7SK6 - chains A and E of the 4 polymer chains in the assembly; structure by electron microscopy, 4.00 A resolution.

Chain A:
Protein: Atypical chemokine receptor 3
Organism: Homo sapiens
UniProtKB: P25106 (ACKR3_HUMAN); numbering as in UniProt (aligned over 2-362)
Chain sequence (393 residues; each row starts with the number of its first residue; numbers below 1 keep their minus sign (Gly-1 is residue -1)):
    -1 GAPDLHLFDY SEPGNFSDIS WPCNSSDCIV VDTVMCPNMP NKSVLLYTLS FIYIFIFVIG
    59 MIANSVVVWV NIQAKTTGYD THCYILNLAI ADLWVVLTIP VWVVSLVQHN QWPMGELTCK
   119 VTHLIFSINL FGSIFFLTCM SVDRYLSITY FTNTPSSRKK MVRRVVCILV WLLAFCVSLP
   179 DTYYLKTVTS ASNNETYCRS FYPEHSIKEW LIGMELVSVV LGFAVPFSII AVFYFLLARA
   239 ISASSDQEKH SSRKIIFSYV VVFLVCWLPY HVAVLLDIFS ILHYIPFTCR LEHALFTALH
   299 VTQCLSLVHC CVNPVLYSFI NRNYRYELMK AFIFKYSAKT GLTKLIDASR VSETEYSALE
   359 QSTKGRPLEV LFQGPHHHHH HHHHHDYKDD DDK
Unresolved in the structure: -1 to 26, 187-191, 332-391
Differences from the reference sequence: cloning artifact (-1 to 1); expression tag (363-391)
Disulfides: Cys117-Cys196
UniProt features mapped onto this chain:
  - region: Tyr324 to Lys362 (C-terminal cytoplasmic tail)
  - modified residue (Phosphoserine): Ser347, Ser350, Ser355
  - glycosylation (N-linked (GlcNAc...) asparagine): Asn13, Asn22, Asn39
  - natural variant: Val258 (V258M: In OCABSN)
  - mutagenesis: Ser145 (S145A: Does not result in CXCL12-inducible chemotaxis, calcium mobilization or ERK activation, and has no effect on CXCR7-mediated CXCL12 degradation; when associated with V-147), Thr147 (T147V: Does not result in CXCL12-inducible chemotaxis, calcium mobilization or ERK activation, and has no effect on CXCR7-mediated CXCL12 degradation; when associated with A-145)
From the paper describing this entry:
  - mutagenesis - W100A, F124A, D179A, R197A, E213A, D275A: decreased signaling with Stromal cell-derived factor 1 (citing earlier work)
  - mutagenesis - Y268A, Q301A: decreased signaling with Stromal cell-derived factor 1
  - specificity-determining residues: Ser216, Leu305 (proposed by the authors, not directly observed)
  - mutagenesis - Y315A: decreased signaling (citing earlier work)
  - mutagenesis - Y268A, Q301A: increased signaling (constitutive activity)
  - mutagenesis - Y257L: decreased signaling in response to constitutive

Chain E:
Protein: CID24 Fab light chain
Organism: Homo sapiens
Notes: antibody fragment or engineered binder
Chain sequence (215 residues; row label = number of the first residue in the row):
     1 SDIQMTQSPS SLSASVGDRV TITCRASQSV SSAVAWYQQK PGKAPKLLIY SASSLYSGVP
    61 SRFSGSRSGT DFTLTISSLQ PEDFATYYCQ QSYYYPITFG QGTKVEIKRT VAAPSVFIFP
   121 PSDSQLKSGT ASVVCLLNNF YPREAKVQWK VDNALQSGNS QESVTEQDSK DSTYSLSSTL
   181 TLSKADYEKH KVYACEVTHQ GLSSPVTKSF NRGEC
Unresolved in the structure: 1, 14-17, 107-215
Disulfides: Cys24-Cys89

Interface between chain A and chain E:
Contacting residue pairs (9):
  Gly76(A) - Ser32(E)
  Gly76(A) - Ser51(E)  hydrogen bond (backbone-side chain)
  Asn151(A) - Tyr95(E)  hydrogen bond
  Pro153(A) - Tyr95(E)  hydrophobic
  Ser154(A) - Ala33(E)
  Ser154(A) - Ser92(E)
  Ser154(A) - Tyr93(E)  hydrogen bond (backbone-backbone)
  Ser155(A) - Tyr93(E)  hydrogen bond (backbone-backbone)
  Ser155(A) - Tyr94(E)
Also at the interface, not in a pair above, chain A (7 interface residues in all): Thr75, Lys158
Also at the interface, not in a pair above, chain E (8 interface residues in all): Ser53

Overview:
The interface between chain A and chain E involves 7 residues on one side and 8 on the other, with 4 hydrogen
bonds. Among the polar pairs are Gly76(A)-Ser51(E), Asn151(A)-Tyr95(E) and Ser154(A)-Tyr93(E). From the paper:
W100A, F124A and D179A of chain A, among others, reduce signaling with Stromal cell-derived factor 1;
specificity determinants Ser216(A) and Leu305(A); 10 substitutions were tested in all.
Here chain A is Atypical chemokine receptor 3 and chain E is CID24 Fab light chain, both from Homo sapiens.
Entry 7SK6 (Cryo-EM structure of human ACKR3 in complex with chemokine N-terminal mutant CXCL12_LRHQ and an
intracellular Fab) was determined by electron microscopy, deposited together with 7SK3, 7SK4, 7SK5, 7SK7, 7SK8
and 7SK9.
